Entry 7UVO (X-ray diffraction, 2.09 A resolution); this record covers chains A and C of the 3 polymer chains in the assembly.

Chain A:
Molecule: RUPA-38 Fab heavy chain
Source organism: Homo sapiens
Notes: antibody fragment or engineered binder
Amino-acid sequence (223 residues; each row starts with the number of its first residue; a row labelled like 82A-82C holds insertion residues (82A, then the next letters in order)):
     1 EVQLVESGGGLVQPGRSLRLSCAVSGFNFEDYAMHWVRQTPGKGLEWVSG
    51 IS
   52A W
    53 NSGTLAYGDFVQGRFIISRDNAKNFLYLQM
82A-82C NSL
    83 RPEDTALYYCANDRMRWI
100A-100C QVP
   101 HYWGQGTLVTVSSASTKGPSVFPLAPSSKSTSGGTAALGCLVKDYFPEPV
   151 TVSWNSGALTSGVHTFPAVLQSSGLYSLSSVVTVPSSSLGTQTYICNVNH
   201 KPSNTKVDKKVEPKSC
Disulfide bonds: Cys22-Cys92, Cys140-Cys196

Chain C:
Molecule: Gametocyte surface protein P230
Source organism: Plasmodium falciparum
Notes: fragment: domain 1
UniProtKB: P68874 (P230_PLAF7); numbering as in UniProt (aligned over 552-731)
Amino-acid sequence (199 residues; each row starts with the number of its first residue):
   552 VGVDELDKIDLSYETTESGDTAVSEDSYDKYASQNTNKEYVCDFTDQLKP
   602 TESGPKVKKCEVKVNEPLIKVKIICPLKGSVEKLYDNIEYVPKKSPYVVL
   652 TKEETKLKEKLLSKLIYGLLISPTVNEKENNFKEGVIEFTLPPVVHKATV
   702 FYFICDNSKTEDDNKKGNRGIVEVYVEPYGGSLKENLYFQGWSHPQFEK
Not modelled in the structure: 732-750
Construct notes: conflict Gln585 (Asn in P68874); expression tag (732-750)
Disulfide bonds: Cys593-Cys611, Cys626-Cys706
From the paper describing this entry:
  - mutagenesis - V632A, K716N, N719S: unchanged binding to RUPA-32
  - mutagenesis - V632A, K716N, N719S: unchanged binding to -55
  - mutagenesis - V632A, K716N, N719S: unchanged binding to -97

Chain A / chain C interface:
Contacting residue pairs (22):
  Ser52(A) with Asp571(C), hydrogen bond
  Trp52A(A) with Asp571(C), hydrogen bond (side chain-backbone); Ala573(C), hydrophobic
  Asn53(A) with Gly570(C), hydrogen bond (side chain-backbone); Asp571(C); Thr572(C), hydrogen bond (side chain-backbone)
  Ser54(A) with Lys657(C)
  Gly55(A) with Thr566(C), hydrogen bond (backbone-side chain); Thr567(C), hydrogen bond (backbone-backbone); Gly570(C); Asp571(C)
  Thr56(A) with Glu565(C); Thr566(C); Asp571(C), hydrogen bond
  Leu57(A) with Tyr564(C); Glu565(C), hydrogen bond (backbone-backbone); Lys657(C)
  Ala58(A) with Ser563(C); Tyr564(C), hydrophobic
  Tyr59(A) with Ser563(C), hydrogen bond (backbone-backbone)
  Trp99(A) with Asp571(C); Lys710(C)
Interface residues without a listed pair, chain A (12 interface residues in all): Arg98, Ile100

In short:
The interface between chain A and chain C involves 12 residues on one side and 11 on the other, with 9
hydrogen bonds. Polar contacts include Ser52(A)-Asp571(C), Trp52A(A)-Asp571(C) and Asn53(A)-Gly570(C). From
the paper: V632A, K716N and N719S of chain C leave binding to RUPA-32 unchanged; V632A, K716N and N719S of
chain C leave binding to -55 unchanged.
Chain A is RUPA-38 Fab heavy chain (Homo sapiens) and chain C is Gametocyte surface protein P230 (Plasmodium
falciparum); the structure, Pfs230 domain 1 bound by RUPA-38 Fab, was determined by X-ray diffraction together
with 7UVS from the same study.
